Entry 8Y96 (X-ray diffraction, 2.84 A resolution); this record covers chains A and D of the 4 polymer chains in the assembly.

== Chain A ==
Protein: DegT/DnrJ/EryC1/StrS family aminotransferase
Source organism: Serratia sp. ATCC 39006
UniProt: A0A2I5TIB4 (A0A2I5TIB4_SERS3); residue numbers follow UniProt; this construct covers 1-437
Amino-acid sequence (443 residues; row label = number of the first residue in the row):
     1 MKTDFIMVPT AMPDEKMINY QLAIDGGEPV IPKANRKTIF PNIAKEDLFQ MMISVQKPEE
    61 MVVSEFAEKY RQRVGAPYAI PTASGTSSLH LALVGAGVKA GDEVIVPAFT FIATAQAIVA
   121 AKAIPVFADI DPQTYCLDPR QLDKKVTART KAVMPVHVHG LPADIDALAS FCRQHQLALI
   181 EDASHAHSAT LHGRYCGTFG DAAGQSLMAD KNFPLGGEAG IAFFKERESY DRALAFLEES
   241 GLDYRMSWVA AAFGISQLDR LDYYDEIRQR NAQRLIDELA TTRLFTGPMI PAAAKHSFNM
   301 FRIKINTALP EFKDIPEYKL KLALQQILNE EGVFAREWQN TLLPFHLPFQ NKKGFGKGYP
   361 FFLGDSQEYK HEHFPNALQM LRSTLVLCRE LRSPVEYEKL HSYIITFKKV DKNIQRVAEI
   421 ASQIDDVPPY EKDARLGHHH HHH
Unresolved in the structure: 429-443
Differences from the reference sequence: expression tag (438-443)

== Chain D ==
Protein: DegT/DnrJ/EryC1/StrS aminotransferase
Source organism: Serratia sp. ATCC 39006
UniProt: A0A2I5T5Y7 (A0A2I5T5Y7_SERS3); numbering as in UniProt (aligned over 2-211)
Amino-acid sequence (218 residues; each row starts with the number of its first residue; numbering starts at 0):
     0 MGISKTSSDL SEQLFQVSFV LARVLTSGII MSIEKNENEL KGLENILKKT SSKQYAVTFN
    60 SISGAVIGSL WGQDIVYGEA TNQQSLDEQQ EKLFKWLGIG HSSLLPEPYT LHAINWGNIS
   120 NLQKITHEEA HVTLLDFTKL GFGPCAVLLT NNETIYKKSE RLKIFGAFDL RTMWTQRETE
   180 KEIKPGLQFN FRLSPLVGAC IKMALIKMGL NKHHHHHH
Unresolved in the structure: 0-10, 169-180, 211-217
Differences from the reference sequence: initiating methionine (0); expression tag (1, 212-217)

== Chain A / chain D interface ==
Contacting residue pairs - 14 pairs, chain A then chain D:
  Lys45(A) - Leu24(D)  hydrogen bond (side chain-backbone)
  Lys45(A) - Thr25(D)  hydrogen bond (side chain-backbone)
  Lys45(A) - Gly27(D)
  Glu46(A) - Thr25(D)
  Phe49(A) - Phe18(D)
  Phe49(A) - Ala21(D)  hydrophobic
  Phe49(A) - Arg22(D)
  Phe49(A) - Thr25(D)
  Met52(A) - Phe14(D)
  Met52(A) - Ser17(D)
  Met52(A) - Phe18(D)
  Met52(A) - Ala21(D)  hydrophobic
  Gln56(A) - Phe14(D)
  Gln56(A) - Phe18(D)
Other interface residues (no listed pair), chain A (7 interface residues in all): Ile53, Val55
Other interface residues (no listed pair), chain D (9 interface residues in all): Ser26

== In short ==
7 residues of chain A and 9 residues of chain D are in contact; the contacts include 2 hydrogen bonds. Among
the polar pairs are Lys45(A)-Leu24(D) and Lys45(A)-Thr25(D).
Chain A is DegT/DnrJ/EryC1/StrS family aminotransferase and chain D is DegT/DnrJ/EryC1/StrS aminotransferase,
both from Serratia sp. ATCC 39006; the structure, Crystal structure of a heterooligomeric aminotransferase
from Serratia sp. ATCC 39006, was determined by X-ray diffraction (same publication as 8Y97 and 8Y98).
